Entry 6GH5 (electron microscopy, 3.40 A resolution); this record covers chains D and E of the 8 polymer chains in the assembly.

# Chain D
Name: DNA-directed RNA polymerase subunit beta'
Organism: Escherichia coli (strain K12)
Notes: EC 2.7.7.6
UniProtKB: P0A8T7 (RPOC_ECOLI); residue numbers follow UniProt; this construct covers 1-1407
Amino-acid sequence (1407 residues; row label = number of the first residue in the row):
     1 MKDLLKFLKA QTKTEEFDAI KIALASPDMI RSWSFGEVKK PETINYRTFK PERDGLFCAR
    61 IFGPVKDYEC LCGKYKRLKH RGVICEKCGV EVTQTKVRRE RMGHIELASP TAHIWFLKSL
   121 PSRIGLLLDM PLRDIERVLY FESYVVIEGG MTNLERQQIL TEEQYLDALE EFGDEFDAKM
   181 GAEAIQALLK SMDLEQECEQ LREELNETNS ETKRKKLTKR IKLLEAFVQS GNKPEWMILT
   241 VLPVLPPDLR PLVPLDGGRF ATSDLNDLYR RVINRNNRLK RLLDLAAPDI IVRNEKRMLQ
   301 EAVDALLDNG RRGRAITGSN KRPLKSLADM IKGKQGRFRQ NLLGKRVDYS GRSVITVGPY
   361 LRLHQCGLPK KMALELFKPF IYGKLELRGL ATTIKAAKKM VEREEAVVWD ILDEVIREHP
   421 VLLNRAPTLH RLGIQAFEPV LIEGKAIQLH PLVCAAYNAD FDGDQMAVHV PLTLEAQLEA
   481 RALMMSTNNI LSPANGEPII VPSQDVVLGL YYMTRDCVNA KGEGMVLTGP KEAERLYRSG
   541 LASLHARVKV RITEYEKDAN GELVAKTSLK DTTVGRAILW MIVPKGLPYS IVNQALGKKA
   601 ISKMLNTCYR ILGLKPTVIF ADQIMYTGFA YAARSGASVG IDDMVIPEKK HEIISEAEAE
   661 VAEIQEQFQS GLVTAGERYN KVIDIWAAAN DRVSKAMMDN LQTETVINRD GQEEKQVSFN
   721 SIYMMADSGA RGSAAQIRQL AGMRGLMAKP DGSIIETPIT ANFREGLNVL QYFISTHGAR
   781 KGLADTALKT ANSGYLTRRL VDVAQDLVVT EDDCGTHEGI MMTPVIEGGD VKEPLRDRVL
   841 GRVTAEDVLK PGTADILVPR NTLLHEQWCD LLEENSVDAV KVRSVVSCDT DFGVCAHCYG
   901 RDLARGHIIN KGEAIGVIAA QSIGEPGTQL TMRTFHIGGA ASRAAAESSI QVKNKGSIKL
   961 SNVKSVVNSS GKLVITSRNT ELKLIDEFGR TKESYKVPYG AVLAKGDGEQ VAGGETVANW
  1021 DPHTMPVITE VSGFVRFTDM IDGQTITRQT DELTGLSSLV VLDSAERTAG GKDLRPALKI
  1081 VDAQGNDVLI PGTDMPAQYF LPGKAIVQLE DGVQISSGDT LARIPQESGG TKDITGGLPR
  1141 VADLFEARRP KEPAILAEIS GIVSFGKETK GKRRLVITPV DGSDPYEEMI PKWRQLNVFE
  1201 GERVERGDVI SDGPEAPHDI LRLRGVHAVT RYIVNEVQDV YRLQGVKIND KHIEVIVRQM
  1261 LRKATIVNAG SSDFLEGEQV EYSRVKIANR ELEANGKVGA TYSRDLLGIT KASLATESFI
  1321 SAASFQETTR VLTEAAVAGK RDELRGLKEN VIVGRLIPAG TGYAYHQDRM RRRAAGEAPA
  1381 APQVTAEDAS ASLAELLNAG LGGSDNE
Unresolved in the structure: 1-3, 1050-1056, 1068-1074, 1089-1096, 1127-1132, 1377-1407

# Chain E
Name: DNA-directed RNA polymerase subunit omega
Organism: Escherichia coli (strain K12)
Notes: EC 2.7.7.6
UniProtKB: P0A800 (RPOZ_ECOLI); residues 1-91 here = UniProt positions 1-91
Amino-acid sequence (91 residues; row label = number of the first residue in the row):
     1 MARVTVQDAV EKIGNRFDLV LVAARRARQM QVGGKDPLVP EENDKTTVIA LREIEEGLIN
    61 NQILDVRERQ EQQEQEAAEL QAVTAIAEGR R
Unresolved in the structure: 76-91

# Chain D / chain E interface
Contacting residue pairs (38; chain D residue first):
  His364(D) with Val4(E)
  Glu414(D) with Lys45(E)
  Val415(D) with Lys45(E), hydrogen bond (backbone-side chain)
  Arg417(D) with Lys45(E), hydrogen bond (backbone-side chain)
  Glu418(D) with Met1(E); Ala2(E), hydrogen bond (side chain-backbone); Asp44(E); Lys45(E), hydrogen bond (side chain-backbone); Val48(E)
  Glu438(D) with Arg3(E)
  Leu474(D) with Arg28(E); Gln31(E); Thr47(E)
  Glu475(D) with Val20(E); Ala24(E); Arg28(E), salt bridge
  Leu478(D) with Val20(E); Ala23(E), hydrophobic; Ala24(E), hydrophobic; Thr47(E); Leu51(E), hydrophobic
  Glu479(D) with Val20(E)
  Arg481(D) with Arg3(E), hydrogen bond (side chain-backbone); Val48(E)
  Ala482(D) with Val6(E), hydrophobic; Arg16(E), hydrogen bond (backbone-side chain)
  Thr487(D) with Val4(E), hydrogen bond (side chain-backbone)
  Asn488(D) with Arg16(E)
  Leu614(D) with Thr5(E); Gln7(E)
  Lys615(D) with Thr5(E)
  Arg905(D) with Arg16(E)
  Asn910(D) with Asn15(E)
  Glu913(D) with Phe17(E)
  Gly1360(D) with Phe17(E)
  Thr1361(D) with Phe17(E); Leu21(E)
  Ala1364(D) with Leu21(E), hydrophobic
Interface residues without a listed pair, chain D (27 interface residues in all): His419, Gln477, Leu483, Val618, Gly912
Interface residues without a listed pair, chain E (23 interface residues in all): Glu42, Asn43

# Summary
The interface between chain D and chain E involves 27 residues on one side and 23 on the other; the contacts
include 7 hydrogen bonds and 1 salt bridge. Polar contacts include Glu475(D)-Arg28(E), Val415(D)-Lys45(E) and
Arg417(D)-Lys45(E).
Chain D is DNA-directed RNA polymerase subunit beta' and chain E is DNA-directed RNA polymerase subunit omega,
both from Escherichia coli (strain K12); the structure, Cryo-EM structure of bacterial RNA polymerase-sigma54
holoenzyme transcription open complex, was determined by electron microscopy, deposited together with 6GFW and
6GH6.
